6D9L - chains A and C of the 3 polymer chains in the assembly; structure by X-ray diffraction, 2.60 A resolution.

# Chain A
Protein: Uncharacterized protein
Source organism: Rhodobacter sphaeroides (strain ATCC 17025 / ATH 2.4.3)
Reference sequence: A4WYU7 (A4WYU7_RHOS5); numbering as in UniProt (aligned over 2-777)
Chain sequence (791 residues; row label = number of the first residue in the row; numbers below 1 keep their minus sign (Met-13 is residue -13)):
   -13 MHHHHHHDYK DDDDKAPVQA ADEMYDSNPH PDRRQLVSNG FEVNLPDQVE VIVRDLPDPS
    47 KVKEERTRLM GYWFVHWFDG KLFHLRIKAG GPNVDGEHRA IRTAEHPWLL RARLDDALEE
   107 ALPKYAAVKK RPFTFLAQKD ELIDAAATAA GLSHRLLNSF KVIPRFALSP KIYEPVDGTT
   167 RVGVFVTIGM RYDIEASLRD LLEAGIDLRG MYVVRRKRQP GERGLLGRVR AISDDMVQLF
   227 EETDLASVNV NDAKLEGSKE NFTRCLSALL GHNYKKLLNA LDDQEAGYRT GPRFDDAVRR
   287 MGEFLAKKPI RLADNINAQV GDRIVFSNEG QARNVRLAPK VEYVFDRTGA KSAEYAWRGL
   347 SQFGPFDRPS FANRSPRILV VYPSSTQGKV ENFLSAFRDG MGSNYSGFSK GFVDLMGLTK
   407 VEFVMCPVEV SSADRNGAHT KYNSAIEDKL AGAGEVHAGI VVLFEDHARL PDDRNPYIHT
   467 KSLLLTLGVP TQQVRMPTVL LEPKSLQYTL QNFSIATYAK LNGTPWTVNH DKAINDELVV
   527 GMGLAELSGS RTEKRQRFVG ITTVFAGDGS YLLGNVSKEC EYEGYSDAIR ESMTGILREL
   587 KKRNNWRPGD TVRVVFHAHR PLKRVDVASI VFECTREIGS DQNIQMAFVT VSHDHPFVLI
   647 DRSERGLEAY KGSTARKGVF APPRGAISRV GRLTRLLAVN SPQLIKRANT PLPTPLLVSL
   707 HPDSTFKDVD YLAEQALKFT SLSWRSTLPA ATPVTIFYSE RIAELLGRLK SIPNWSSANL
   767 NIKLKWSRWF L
Not modelled in the structure: -13 to 19
Differences from the reference sequence: initiating methionine (-13); expression tag (-12 to 1)
Ion coordination: Mg2+: Leu777 (shared with U1(C), A3(C) of chain C)
Curated features (UniProtKB/Swiss-Prot):
  - binding site (Mg(2+)): Leu777
  - mutagenesis: Pro45 to Trp63 (9-fold reduction in plasmid silencing in E.coli, does not bind target DNA, binds guide RNA (gRNA)), Lys49 to Arg52 (4-fold reduction in plasmid silencing), Arg204 to Arg209 (4-fold reduction in plasmid silencing), Tyr463 to Lys467 (10-fold reduction in plasmid silencing, strongly impairs gRNA binding; Does not bind small DNA or RNA in E.coli, increased plasmid transformation in E.coli (plasmid silencing)), Arg481 to Thr484 (9-fold reduction in plasmid silencing, strongly impairs gRNA binding), Lys506 (K506A: 10-fold reduction in plasmid silencing, strongly impairs gRNA binding), Gly529 (G529D: Does not reconstitute DNA cleavage; when associated with R-604-605-D and D-746), Ala604 to His605 (Does not reconstitute DNA cleavage; when associated with D-529 and D-746), Glu746 (E746D: Does not reconstitute DNA cleavage; when associated with D-529 and R-604-605-D), Arg754 (R754A: Increases affinity for 5'-phospho-U gRNA, no change in affinity for 5'-phospho-A or 5'-phospho-C gRNA), Leu777 (10-fold reduction in plasmid silencing, impairs gRNA binding)
Reported in the primary citation:
  - mutagenesis - G529D/A604R/H605D/E746D: unchanged catalytic activity on DNA targets
  - specificity-determining residues: Arg754
  - mutagenesis - R754A (4- to 6-fold): decreased binding to 5'-U-gRNA
  - mutagenesis - Q689A: unchanged binding to tDNA

# Chain C
Molecule: 18-nt RNA strand
Sequence (18 nucleotides; each row starts with the number of its first residue):
     1 UUACUGCGCA GGUGACGA
Ion coordination: Mg2+: U1, A3 (shared with Leu777(A) of chain A)

# How chain A and chain C interact
Pairs across the interface (82; chain A residue first):
  Pro43(A) - A18(C)  hydrogen bond to the sugar
  Trp63(A) - G17(C)  base contact
  Asp65(A) - G17(C)  hydrogen bond to the sugar
  Asp65(A) - A18(C)  phosphate contact
  Gly66(A) - A18(C)  sugar contact
  Arg151(A) - G8(C)  salt bridge to the phosphate
  Arg151(A) - C9(C)  salt bridge to the phosphate
  Gly175(A) - G8(C)  phosphate contact
  Met176(A) - G8(C)  hydrogen bond to the phosphate
  Met176(A) - C9(C)  phosphate contact
  Arg177(A) - C9(C)  phosphate contact
  Tyr178(A) - G8(C)  sugar contact
  Tyr178(A) - C9(C)  hydrogen bond to the phosphate
  Val200(A) - A10(C)  phosphate contact
  Arg204(A) - A10(C)  salt bridge to the phosphate
  Arg204(A) - G11(C)  salt bridge to the phosphate
  Arg209(A) - G11(C)  phosphate contact
  Arg209(A) - G12(C)  salt bridge to the phosphate
  Gly210(A) - G11(C)  hydrogen bond to the phosphate
  Leu211(A) - A10(C)  phosphate contact
  Leu211(A) - G11(C)  hydrogen bond to the phosphate
  Glu242(A) - C9(C)  hydrogen bond to the sugar
  Glu242(A) - A10(C)  sugar contact
  Gly243(A) - G8(C)  hydrogen bond to the sugar
  Gly243(A) - C9(C)  sugar contact
  Ser244(A) - G8(C)  sugar contact
  Ser244(A) - C9(C)  sugar contact
  Lys245(A) - C7(C)  hydrogen bond to the sugar
  Lys245(A) - G8(C)  sugar contact
  Arg275(A) - C7(C)  hydrogen bond to the phosphate
  Arg275(A) - G8(C)  salt bridge to the phosphate
  Leu449(A) - U1(C)  base contact
  Ala454(A) - U1(C)  hydrogen bond to the base
  Tyr463(A) - U1(C)  stacking on the base
  Lys467(A) - U1(C)  salt bridge to the phosphate
  Thr477(A) - U1(C)  phosphate contact
  Gln478(A) - U1(C)  hydrogen bond to the phosphate
  Gln478(A) - U2(C)  phosphate contact
  Gln479(A) - U1(C)  hydrogen bond to the phosphate
  Gln479(A) - U2(C)  sugar contact
  Val480(A) - U1(C)  phosphate contact
  Val480(A) - U2(C)  phosphate contact
  Arg481(A) - U1(C)  hydrogen bond to the sugar
  Arg481(A) - U2(C)  salt bridge to the phosphate
  Thr484(A) - U2(C)  hydrogen bond to the phosphate
  Thr495(A) - U2(C)  hydrogen bond to the base
  Asn498(A) - U2(C)  hydrogen bond to the base
  Asn498(A) - A3(C)  sugar contact
  Phe499(A) - U2(C)  hydrogen bond to the sugar
  Lys506(A) - U1(C)  salt bridge to the phosphate
  Arg537(A) - A10(C)  hydrogen bond to the sugar
  Arg541(A) - G11(C)  hydrogen bond to the base
  Arg543(A) - U13(C)  hydrogen bond to the phosphate
  Arg543(A) - G14(C)  salt bridge to the phosphate
  Tyr568(A) - G14(C)  sugar contact
  Tyr571(A) - A15(C)  phosphate contact
  Arg606(A) - G12(C)  base contact
  Arg606(A) - U13(C)  hydrogen bond to the base
  Arg606(A) - G14(C)  sugar contact
  Pro607(A) - A15(C)  sugar contact
  Leu608(A) - A15(C)  phosphate contact
  Lys609(A) - A15(C)  salt bridge to the phosphate
  Lys609(A) - C16(C)  phosphate contact
  Arg610(A) - C16(C)  hydrogen bond to the phosphate
  Arg610(A) - G17(C)  salt bridge to the phosphate
  Asn686(A) - U5(C)  phosphate contact
  Asn686(A) - G6(C)  hydrogen bond to the phosphate
  Lys692(A) - C4(C)  hydrogen bond to the sugar
  Lys692(A) - U5(C)  sugar contact
  Pro697(A) - G6(C)  sugar contact
  Arg731(A) - A3(C)  salt bridge to the phosphate
  Arg731(A) - C4(C)  salt bridge to the phosphate
  Ser732(A) - A3(C)  sugar contact
  Ser732(A) - C4(C)  sugar contact
  Leu734(A) - C4(C)  sugar contact
  Pro735(A) - C4(C)  phosphate contact
  Ala736(A) - U5(C)  phosphate contact
  Ala737(A) - U5(C)  hydrogen bond to the phosphate
  Phe743(A) - C4(C)  phosphate contact
  Arg754(A) - U1(C)  hydrogen bond to the base
  Leu777(A) - U1(C)  phosphate contact
  Leu777(A) - A3(C)  phosphate contact
Interface residues without a listed pair, chain A (59 interface residues in all): Pro45, Asn461, Tyr494, Thr696

# In short
59 residues of chain A and 18 residues of chain C are in contact, with 27 hydrogen bonds, 14 salt bridges and
1 aromatic stacking contact. Polar contacts include Ala454(A)-U1(C), Thr495(A)-U2(C) and Asn498(A)-U2(C). From
the paper: R754A of chain A reduces binding to 5'-U-gRNA; the specificity determinant Arg754(A); 3
substitutions were tested in all.
Chain A is Uncharacterized protein (Rhodobacter sphaeroides (strain ATCC 17025 / ATH 2.4.3)) and chain C is an
18-nt RNA strand; the structure, Ternary RsAgo Complex with Guide RNA and Target DNA Containing G-A
Non-canonical Pair, was determined by X-ray diffraction together with 6D8A, 6D8F, 6D8P, 6D92, 6D95 and 6D9K
from the same study.
